Entry 5TTU (X-ray diffraction, 1.72 A resolution); this record covers chain A.

== Chain A ==
Name: Tyrosine-protein kinase JAK3
Source organism: Homo sapiens
Notes: EC 2.7.10.2; fragment: Kinase domain
UniProt: P52333 (JAK3_HUMAN); residue numbers follow UniProt; this construct covers 812-1124
Amino-acid sequence (321 residues; numbered 804 to 1124; the number before each row is that of its first residue):
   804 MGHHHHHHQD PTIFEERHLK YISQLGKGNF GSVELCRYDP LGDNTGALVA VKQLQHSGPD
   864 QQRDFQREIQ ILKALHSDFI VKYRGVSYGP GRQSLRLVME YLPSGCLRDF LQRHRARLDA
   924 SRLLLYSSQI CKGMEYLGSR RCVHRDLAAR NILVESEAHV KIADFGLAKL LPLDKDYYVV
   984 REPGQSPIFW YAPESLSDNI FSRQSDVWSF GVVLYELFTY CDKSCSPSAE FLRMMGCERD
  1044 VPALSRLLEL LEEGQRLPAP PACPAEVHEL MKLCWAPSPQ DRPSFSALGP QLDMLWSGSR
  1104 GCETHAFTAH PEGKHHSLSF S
Disordered / not traced: 804-814, 831-833, 892-897, 1039-1043, 1100-1124
Differences from the reference sequence: initiating methionine (804); expression tag (805-811); engineered mutation Ser-1048 (Cys in P52333)
Covalently attached groups: compound 7KV linked to Cys-909
Residues lining bound ligands: 7KV (1-[(3aR,7aR)-1-(7H-pyrrolo[2,3-d]pyrimidin-4-yl)octahydro-6H-pyrrolo[2,3-c]pyridin-6-yl]propan-1-one): Leu-828, Gly-829, Lys-830, Val-836, Ala-853, Val-884, Met-902, Glu-903, Tyr-904, Leu-905, Gly-908, Arg-911, Asp-912, Arg-953, Leu-956, Asp-967
UniProt features mapped onto this chain:
  - active site: Asp-949 (Proton acceptor)
  - binding site (ATP): Leu-828 to Val-836, Lys-855
  - modified residue (Phosphotyrosine): Tyr-904, Tyr-939, Tyr-980, Tyr-981
  - natural variant: Leu-910 (L910S: In T(-)B(+)NK(-) SCID)
  - mutagenesis: Lys-855 (K855A: More than 90% loss of STAT5a activation), Tyr-904 (Y904F: About 40% loss of STAT5a activation), Tyr-939 (Y939F: About 80% loss of STAT5a activation)

== Summary ==
Compound 7KV is covalently linked to Cys-909. Curated annotation (UniProt) lists active-site residue Asp-949,
10 ATP-binding residues and 3 mutagenesis sites.
Chain A is Tyrosine-protein kinase JAK3 (Homo sapiens); the structure, Jak3 with covalent inhibitor 7, was
determined by X-ray diffraction together with 5TTS and 5TTV from the same study.
